Entry 8COA (electron microscopy, 4.50 A resolution (low resolution: residue-level contacts below are approximate; hydrogen-bond / salt-bridge calls are withheld)); this record covers chains A and B of the 29 polymer chains in the assembly.

[Chain A (and B)]
Name: Outer capsid protein VP4
From: Rotavirus A
Notes: chain B of this document is another copy of the same molecule, construct and numbering; everything in this record applies to it too
UniProt: A0A1Q2TSK9 (A0A1Q2TSK9_9VIRU); numbering as in UniProt (aligned over 1-776)
Amino-acid sequence (776 residues; numbered 1 to 776; the number before each row is that of its first residue):
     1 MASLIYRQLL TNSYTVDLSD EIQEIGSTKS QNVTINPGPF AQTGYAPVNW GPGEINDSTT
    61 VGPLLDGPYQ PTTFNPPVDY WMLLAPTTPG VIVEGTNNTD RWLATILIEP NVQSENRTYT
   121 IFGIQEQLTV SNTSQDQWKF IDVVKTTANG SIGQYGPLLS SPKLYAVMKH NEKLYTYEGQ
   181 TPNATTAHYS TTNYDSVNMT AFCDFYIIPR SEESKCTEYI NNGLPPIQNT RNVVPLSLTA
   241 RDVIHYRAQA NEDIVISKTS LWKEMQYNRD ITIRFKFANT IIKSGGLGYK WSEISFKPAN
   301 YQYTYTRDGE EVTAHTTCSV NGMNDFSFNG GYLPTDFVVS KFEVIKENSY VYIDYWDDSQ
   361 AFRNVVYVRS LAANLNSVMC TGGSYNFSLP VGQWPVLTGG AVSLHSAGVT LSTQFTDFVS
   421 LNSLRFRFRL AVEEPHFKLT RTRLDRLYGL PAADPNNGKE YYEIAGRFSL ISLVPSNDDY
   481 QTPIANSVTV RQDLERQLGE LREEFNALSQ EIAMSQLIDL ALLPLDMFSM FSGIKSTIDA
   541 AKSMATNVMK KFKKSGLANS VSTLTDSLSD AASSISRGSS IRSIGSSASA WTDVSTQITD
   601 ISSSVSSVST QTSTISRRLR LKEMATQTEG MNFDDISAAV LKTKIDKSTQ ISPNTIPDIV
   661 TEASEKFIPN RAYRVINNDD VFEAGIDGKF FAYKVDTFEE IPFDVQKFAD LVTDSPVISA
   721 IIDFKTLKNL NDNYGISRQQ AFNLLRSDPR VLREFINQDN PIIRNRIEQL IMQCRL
Disordered / not traced: 1, 225-249, 478-493, 597-604 (chain B: 225-249, 599-605)
Differences from the reference sequence: conflict Thr185 (Arg in A0A1Q2TSK9), Met323 (Val in A0A1Q2TSK9), Ser737 (Thr in A0A1Q2TSK9), Arg738 (Lys in A0A1Q2TSK9)

[Interface between chain A and chain B]
Pairs across the interface - 214 pairs, chain A then chain B:
  Leu10(A) with Phe528(B)
  Thr11(A) with Asp526(B); Met527(B); Phe528(B)
  Tyr14(A) with Asn12(B); Thr15(B); Ala545(B); Met549(B)
  Thr15(A) with Thr15(B)
  Asp17(A) with Lys542(B); Ser543(B)
  Leu18(A) with Ile22(B)
  Glu21(A) with Lys542(B)
  Ile22(A) with Ile22(B)
  Ile25(A) with Gln31(B)
  Gly26(A) with Gln31(B)
  Ser27(A) with Gln31(B)
  Thr28(A) with Gln31(B)
  Lys29(A) with Gln31(B); Val33(B); Thr34(B)
  Ser30(A) with Thr34(B); Asn36(B)
  Gln31(A) with Thr34(B); Asn36(B)
  Asn32(A) with Asn36(B)
  Val33(A) with Gly38(B); Gln481(B); Thr482(B)
  Thr34(A) with Tyr480(B); Gln481(B); Thr482(B); Ile484(B)
  Ile35(A) with Tyr480(B)
  Asn36(A) with Asp478(B); Tyr480(B)
  Pro37(A) with Tyr480(B)
  Thr43(A) with Arg369(B)
  Glu54(A) with Tyr352(B); Arg427(B)
  Ile55(A) with Arg427(B)
  Asn56(A) with Gly322(B)
  Asp57(A) with Asn56(B); Asn321(B); Gly322(B); Met323(B)
  Ser58(A) with Gly322(B); Met323(B); Asp325(B)
  Thr59(A) with Gly322(B); Met323(B); Asn324(B); Asp325(B); Asn348(B)
  Val61(A) with Asp325(B); Phe326(B)
  Leu65(A) with Leu444(B)
  Asp66(A) with Asn329(B)
  Gly67(A) with Asn329(B)
  Pro68(A) with Asn329(B); Gly330(B); Tyr332(B)
  Tyr69(A) with Tyr332(B)
  Gln70(A) with Gln70(B); Gly331(B); Tyr332(B); Leu333(B)
  Thr72(A) with Gln70(B)
  Leu224(A) with Asp445(B)
  Ala250(A) with Asn268(B); Asp270(B); Asp308(B); Arg467(B)
  Asn251(A) with Asp308(B)
  Glu252(A) with Tyr267(B); Asn268(B)
  Asp253(A) with Met265(B); Gln266(B); Tyr267(B)
  Ile254(A) with Met265(B); Gln266(B); Asn268(B)
  Val255(A) with Lys263(B); Glu264(B); Met265(B)
  Ile256(A) with Glu264(B); Met265(B); Gln266(B); Ile471(B)
  Ser257(A) with Lys263(B); Glu264(B)
  Lys258(A) with Lys263(B)
  Thr259(A) with Lys263(B)
  Ser260(A) with Ser260(B); Leu261(B); Trp262(B)
  Leu261(A) with Thr259(B); Ser260(B)
  Trp262(A) with Thr259(B); Ser260(B); Trp262(B); Leu473(B)
  Lys263(A) with Val255(B); Ser257(B); Lys258(B); Thr259(B)
  Glu264(A) with Val255(B); Ile256(B); Ser257(B)
  Met265(A) with Asp253(B); Ile254(B); Val255(B); Ile256(B)
  Gln266(A) with Asp253(B); Ile254(B); Ile256(B)
  Tyr267(A) with Glu252(B); Asp253(B)
  Asn268(A) with Ala250(B); Asn251(B); Glu252(B); Asp253(B)
  Arg269(A) with Ala250(B); Asn251(B); Glu252(B); Asp253(B)
  Asp270(A) with Ala250(B)
  Glu293(A) with Lys341(B)
  Asp308(A) with Ala250(B); Asn251(B)
  Glu310(A) with Asn251(B)
  Asn321(A) with Asn56(B)
  Gly322(A) with Asn56(B)
  Met323(A) with Ser58(B)
  Asn324(A) with Thr59(B)
  Asp325(A) with Ser58(B); Val61(B)
  Phe326(A) with Val61(B)
  Leu333(A) with Gln70(B)
  Lys341(A) with Val61(B)
  Tyr350(A) with Asn56(B)
  Tyr352(A) with Asn56(B)
  Tyr367(A) with Tyr367(B); Val368(B); Arg369(B)
  Val368(A) with Tyr367(B); Phe415(B)
  Arg369(A) with Ala46(B); Pro47(B); Tyr367(B); Phe418(B)
  Ser370(A) with Phe415(B)
  Leu371(A) with Phe415(B)
  Val409(A) with Thr413(B); Gln414(B); Phe415(B)
  Thr410(A) with Thr413(B)
  Leu411(A) with Leu411(B); Ser412(B); Thr413(B)
  Ser412(A) with Leu411(B)
  Thr413(A) with Val409(B); Thr410(B); Leu411(B)
  Gln414(A) with Val409(B); Thr410(B)
  Phe415(A) with Val368(B); Arg369(B); Ser370(B); Leu371(B); Gly408(B); Val409(B)
  Arg427(A) with Glu54(B)
  Arg443(A) with Tyr206(B); Leu224(B)
  Ile471(A) with Ile256(B)
  Lys554(A) with Thr537(B)
  Ala558(A) with Phe528(B)
  Asn559(A) with Thr537(B)
  Ser562(A) with Ser532(B)
  Leu564(A) with Leu523(B)
  Thr565(A) with Ser529(B); Lys642(B)
  Asp566(A) with Asp646(B)
  Leu568(A) with Leu520(B); Leu523(B)
  Ser569(A) with Asp646(B)
  Ala571(A) with Gln516(B)
  Ala572(A) with Glu511(B); Ile512(B); Ala513(B); Thr643(B)
  Ser573(A) with Glu511(B); Lys647(B)
  Ile575(A) with Glu511(B); Ala513(B)
  Ser576(A) with Glu511(B)
  Ser587(A) with Arg753(B); Asn757(B)
  Ser589(A) with Asp519(B); Arg753(B)
  Trp591(A) with Asp519(B); Leu523(B)
  Ala625(A) with Leu523(B); Pro524(B)
  Thr626(A) with Pro524(B)
  Gln627(A) with Leu522(B)
  Asp710(A) with Asn757(B)
  Thr713(A) with Asp519(B)
  Asp714(A) with Pro749(B); Arg750(B); Arg753(B)
  Ser715(A) with Arg750(B)
  Pro716(A) with Arg750(B)
Also at the interface, not in a pair above, chain A (129 interface residues in all): Arg7, Asn12, Ser13, Glu24, Gly44, Tyr45, Ala46, Thr60, Pro63, Arg307, Ser327, Tyr332, Gly408, Thr416, Leu473, Asp570, Ser586, Ala588
Also at the interface, not in a pair above, chain B (124 interface residues in all): Tyr14, Leu18, Ser19, Gly26, Ile35, Pro37, Pro39, Phe40, Asp57, Arg269, Val320, Ser327, Thr442, Arg443, Asp479, Pro483, Ser515, Gly533, Thr546

[In short]
The interface between chain A and chain B involves 129 residues on one side and 124 on the other.
Chain A and chain B are both Outer capsid protein VP4 (Rotavirus A); the structure, in situ Subtomogram
average of Immature Rotavirus TLP spike, was determined by electron microscopy (same publication as 8CO6 and
8BP8).
